Entry 9OKC (electron microscopy, 3.67 A resolution); this record covers chains A and F of the 7 polymer chains in the assembly.

# Chain A (and F)
Protein: Vesicle-fusing ATPase
Organism: Cricetulus griseus
Notes: EC 3.6.4.6; chain F of this document is another copy of the same molecule, construct and numbering; everything in this record applies to it too
Reference sequence: P18708 (NSF_CRIGR); numbering as in UniProt (aligned over 1-744)
Amino-acid sequence (747 residues; row label = number of the first residue in the row; numbers below 1 keep their minus sign (Gly-2 is residue -2)):
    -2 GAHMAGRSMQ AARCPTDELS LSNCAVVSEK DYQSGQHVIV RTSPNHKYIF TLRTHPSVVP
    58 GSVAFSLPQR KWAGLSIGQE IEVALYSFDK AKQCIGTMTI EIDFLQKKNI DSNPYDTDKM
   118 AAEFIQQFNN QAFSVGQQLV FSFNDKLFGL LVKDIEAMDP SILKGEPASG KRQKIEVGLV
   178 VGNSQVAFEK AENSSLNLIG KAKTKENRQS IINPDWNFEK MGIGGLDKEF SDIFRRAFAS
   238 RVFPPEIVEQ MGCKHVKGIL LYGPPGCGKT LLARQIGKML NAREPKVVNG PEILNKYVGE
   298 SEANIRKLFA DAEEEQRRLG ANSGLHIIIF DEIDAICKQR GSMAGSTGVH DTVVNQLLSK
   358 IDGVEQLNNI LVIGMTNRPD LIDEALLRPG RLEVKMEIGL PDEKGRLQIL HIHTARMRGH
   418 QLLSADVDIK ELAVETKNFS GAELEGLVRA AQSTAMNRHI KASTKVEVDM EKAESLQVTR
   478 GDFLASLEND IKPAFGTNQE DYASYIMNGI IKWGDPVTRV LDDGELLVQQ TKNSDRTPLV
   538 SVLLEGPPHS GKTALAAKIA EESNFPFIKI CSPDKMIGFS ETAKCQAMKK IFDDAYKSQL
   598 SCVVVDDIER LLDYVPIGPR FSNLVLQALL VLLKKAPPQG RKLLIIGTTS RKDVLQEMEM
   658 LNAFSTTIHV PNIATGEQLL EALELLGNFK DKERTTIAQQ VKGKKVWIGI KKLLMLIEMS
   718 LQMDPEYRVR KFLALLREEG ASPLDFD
Unresolved in the structure: -2 to 214, 340-345, 741-744 (chain F: -2 to 211, 336-343, 741-744)
Sequence notes: expression tag (-2 to 0)
UniProt features mapped onto this chain:
  - binding site (ATP): Asn505 to Trp510, Pro545 to Leu552
  - binding site (Mg(2+)): Thr550
  - modified residue: Lys105 (N6-acetyllysine), Ser207 (Phosphoserine), Tyr259 (Phosphotyrosine), Ser569 (Phosphoserine)
From the paper describing this entry:
  - post-translational modification sites: Ser207 (citing earlier work)

# Chain A / chain F interface
Contacting residue pairs - 31 pairs, chain A then chain F:
  Arg413(A) - Met248(F)
  His417(A) - Gln247(F)  hydrogen bond (side chain-backbone)
  His417(A) - Met248(F)
  Leu419(A) - Met248(F)  hydrophobic
  Asn454(A) - Arg232(F)  hydrogen bond
  Ile457(A) - Phe240(F)  hydrophobic
  Glu471(A) - Ile244(F)
  Glu471(A) - Gln247(F)
  Asn505(A) - Arg533(F)
  His546(A) - Asn659(F)
  Asp571(A) - Val628(F)
  Asp571(A) - Lys632(F)
  Ile574(A) - Lys586(F)
  Ile574(A) - Val628(F)  hydrophobic
  Ile574(A) - Leu629(F)  hydrophobic
  Phe576(A) - Leu621(F)
  Arg607(A) - Gln624(F)
  Arg607(A) - Leu627(F)
  Asp610(A) - Asn620(F)
  Asp610(A) - Gln624(F)
  Tyr611(A) - Gln624(F)
  Ile614(A) - Phe618(F)  hydrophobic
  Ile614(A) - Glu654(F)
  Arg617(A) - Phe618(F)
  Asn685(A) - Arg533(F)
  Met712(A) - Ser662(F)
  Glu715(A) - Ser531(F)  hydrogen bond
  Glu715(A) - Thr534(F)
  Met716(A) - Gln527(F)
  Gln719(A) - Gln526(F)  hydrogen bond
  Gln719(A) - Gln527(F)
Interface residues without a listed pair, chain A (25 interface residues in all): Gly575, Val612, Pro613, Lys709
Interface residues without a listed pair, chain F (29 interface residues in all): Leu523, Asp532, Leu536, Pro616, Leu623, Ala625, Met655

# In short
25 residues of chain A and 29 residues of chain F are in contact, with 4 hydrogen bonds. Among the polar pairs
are His417(A)-Gln247(F), Asn454(A)-Arg232(F) and Glu715(A)-Ser531(F). From UniProt: 14 ATP-binding residues
and Mg2+-binding residue Thr550(A) on chain A. The paper reports a modification site at Ser207(A).
Chain A and chain F are both Vesicle-fusing ATPase (Cricetulus griseus); the structure, 22bin20S complex
(NSF-alphaSNAP-2:2 syntaxin-1a:SNAP-25), hydrolyzing, class 17, was determined by electron microscopy together
with 9OJR, 9OJU, 9OJZ, 9OK3, 9OK5, 9OLJ and 17 further entries from the same study.
